PDB entry 7A5R | electron microscopy, 3.70 A resolution | chains B and I of the 6 polymer chains in the assembly

Chain B:
Name: Spike glycoprotein
From: Severe acute respiratory syndrome coronavirus 2
Reference sequence: P0DTC2 (SPIKE_SARS2); residues 1-1208 here = UniProt positions 1-1208
Chain sequence (1286 residues; row label = number of the first residue in the row; numbers below 1 keep their minus sign (Met-30 is residue -30)):
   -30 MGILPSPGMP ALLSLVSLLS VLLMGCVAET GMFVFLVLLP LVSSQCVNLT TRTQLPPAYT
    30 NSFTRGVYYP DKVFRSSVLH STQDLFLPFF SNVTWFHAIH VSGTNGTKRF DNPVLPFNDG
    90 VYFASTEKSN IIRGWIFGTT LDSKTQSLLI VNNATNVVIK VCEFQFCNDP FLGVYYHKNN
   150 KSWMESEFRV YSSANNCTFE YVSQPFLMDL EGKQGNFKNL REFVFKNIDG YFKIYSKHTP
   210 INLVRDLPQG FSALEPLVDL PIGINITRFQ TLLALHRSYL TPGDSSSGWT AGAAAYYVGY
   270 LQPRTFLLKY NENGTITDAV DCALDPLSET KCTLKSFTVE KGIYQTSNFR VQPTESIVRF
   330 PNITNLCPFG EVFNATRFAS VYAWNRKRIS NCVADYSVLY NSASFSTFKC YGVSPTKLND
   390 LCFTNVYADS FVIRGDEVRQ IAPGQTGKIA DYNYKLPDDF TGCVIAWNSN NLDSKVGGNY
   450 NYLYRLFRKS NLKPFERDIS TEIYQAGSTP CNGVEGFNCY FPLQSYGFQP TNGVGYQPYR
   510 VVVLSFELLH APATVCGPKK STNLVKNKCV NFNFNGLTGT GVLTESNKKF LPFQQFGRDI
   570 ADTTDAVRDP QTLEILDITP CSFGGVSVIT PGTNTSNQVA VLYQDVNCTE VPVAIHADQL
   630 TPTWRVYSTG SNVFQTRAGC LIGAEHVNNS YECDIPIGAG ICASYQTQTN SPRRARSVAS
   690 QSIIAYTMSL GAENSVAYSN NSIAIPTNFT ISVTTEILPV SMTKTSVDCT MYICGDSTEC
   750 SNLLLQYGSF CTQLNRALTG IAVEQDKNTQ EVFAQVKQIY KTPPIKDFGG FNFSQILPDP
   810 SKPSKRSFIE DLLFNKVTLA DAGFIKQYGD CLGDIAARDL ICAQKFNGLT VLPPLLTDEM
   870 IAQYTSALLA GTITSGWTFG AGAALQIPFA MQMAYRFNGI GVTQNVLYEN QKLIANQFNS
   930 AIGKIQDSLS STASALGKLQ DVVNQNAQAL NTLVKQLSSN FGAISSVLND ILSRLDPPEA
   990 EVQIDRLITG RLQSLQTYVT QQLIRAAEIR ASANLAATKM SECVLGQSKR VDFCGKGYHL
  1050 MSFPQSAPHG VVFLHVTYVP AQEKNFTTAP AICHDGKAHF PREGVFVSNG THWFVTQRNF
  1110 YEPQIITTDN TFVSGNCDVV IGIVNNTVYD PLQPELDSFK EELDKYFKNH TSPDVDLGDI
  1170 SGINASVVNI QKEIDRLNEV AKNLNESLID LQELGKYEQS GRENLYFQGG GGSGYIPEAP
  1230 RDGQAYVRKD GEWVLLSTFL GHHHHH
Unresolved in the structure: -30 to 32, 58-269, 280-318, 535-538, 546-573, 580-1255
Disulfides: Cys336-Cys361, Cys379-Cys432, Cys391-Cys525, Cys480-Cys488
Covalently attached groups: N-acetylglucosamine (NAG) linked to Asn343
Construct notes: initiating methionine (-30); expression tag (-29 to 0, 1209-1255); engineered mutation Pro986 (Lys in P0DTC2), Pro987 (Val in P0DTC2)
Swiss-Prot annotation at these positions:
  - region: Asn280 to Cys301 (Putative superantigen), Arg403 to Asp405 (Integrin-binding motif), Asn448 to Phe456 (Immunodominant HLA epitope recognized by the CD8+), Pro681 to Ala684 (Putative superantigen), Ser816 to Tyr837 (Fusion peptide 1), Lys835 to Phe855 (Fusion peptide 2), Asp1163 to Glu1202 (Heptad repeat 2)
  - site (Cleavage): Arg685, Ser686, Arg815, Ser816
  - glycosylation: Asn17 (N-linked (GlcNAc...) (complex) asparagine), Asn61 (N-linked (GlcNAc...) (hybrid) asparagine), Asn74 (N-linked (GlcNAc...) (complex) asparagine), Asn122 (N-linked (GlcNAc...) (hybrid) asparagine), Asn149 (N-linked (GlcNAc...) (complex) asparagine), Asn165 (N-linked (GlcNAc...) (complex) asparagine), Asn234 (N-linked (GlcNAc...) (high mannose) asparagine), Asn282 (N-linked (GlcNAc...) (complex) asparagine), Thr323 (O-linked (GalNAc) threonine), Ser325 (O-linked (HexNAc...) serine), Asn331 (N-linked (GlcNAc...) (complex) asparagine), Asn343 (N-linked (GlcNAc...) (complex) asparagine), Asn603 (N-linked (GlcNAc...) (hybrid) asparagine), Asn616 (N-linked (GlcNAc...) (complex) asparagine), Asn657 (N-linked (GlcNAc...) (complex) asparagine), Thr676 (O-linked (GlcNAc...) threonine), Thr678 (O-linked (GlcNAc...) threonine), Asn709 (N-linked (GlcNAc...) (high mannose) asparagine), Asn717 (N-linked (GlcNAc...) (hybrid) asparagine), Asn801 (N-linked (GlcNAc...) (hybrid) asparagine) and 6 more in UniProt
  - natural variant: Leu5 (L5F: In strain: Iota/B.1.526), Ser13 (S13I: In strain: Epsilon/B.1.427/B.1.429), Leu18 (L18F: In strain: Beta/B.1.351, Gamma/P.1 and 1 more), Thr19 (T19I: In strain: Omicron/BQ.1.1, Omicron/XBB.1.5 and 1 more; T19R: In strain: Delta/B.1.617.2, Omicron/BA.2 and 4 more), Thr20 (T20N: In strain: Gamma/P.1), Leu24 to Ala27 (sequence variant, change not given here; In strain: Omicron/BA.2, Omicron/BA.2.12.1 and 6 more), Pro26 (P26S: In strain: Gamma/P.1), Gln52 (Q52H: In strain: Omicron/EG.5.1), Ala67 (A67V: In strain: Eta/B.1.525, Omicron/BA.1), His69 to Val70 (deletion: In strain: Alpha/B.1.1.7, Eta/B.1.525 and 5 more), Gly75 (G75V: In strain: Lambda/C.37), Thr76 (T76I: In strain: Lambda/C.37), 82 further natural variant entries in UniProt
  - mutagenesis: His69 to Val70 (Increased incorporation of cleaved spike into virions), Asn121 (N121Q: Partial loss of biliverdin affinity), Arg190 (R190K: Partial loss of biliverdin affinity), Asn234 (N234Q: Increased resistance to neutralizing antibodies), Asn331 (N331Q: Reduced viral infectivity), Asn343 (N343Q: Reduced viral infectivity), Leu452 (L452R: Increased resistance to neutralizing antibodies. Decreases HLA binding to NF9 epitope. Increased binding affinity to human ACE2), Tyr453 (Y453F: Decreased HLA binding to NF9 epitope. Increased binding affinity to human ACE2), Ala475 (A475V: Increased resistance to neutralizing antibodies), Val483 (V483A: Increased resistance to neutralizing antibodies), Glu484 (E484D: Increased replication in human TMEM106B overexpressing cells), Phe490 (F490L: Increased resistance to neutralizing antibodies and human covalescent sera neutralization), 14 further mutagenesis entries in UniProt
Reported in the primary citation:
  - specificity-determining residues: Ala372, Pro384 (proposed by the authors, not directly observed)

Chain I:
Name: CR3022 Fab Heavy Chain
From: Homo sapiens
Notes: antibody fragment or engineered binder
Chain sequence (256 residues; each row starts with the number of its first residue; numbers below 1 keep their minus sign (Met-18 is residue -18)):
   -18 MDWTWRVFCL LAVAPGAHSQ MQLVQSGTEV KKPGESLKIS CKGSGYGFIT YWIGWVRQMP
    42 GKGLEWMGII YPGDSETRYS PSFQGQVTIS ADKSINTAYL QWSSLKASDT AIYYCAGGSG
   102 ISTPMDVWGQ GTTVTVASTK GPSVFPLAPS SKSTSGGTAA LGCLVKDYFP EPVTVSWNSG
   162 ALTSGVHTFP AVLQSSGLYS LSSVVTVPSS SLGTQTYICN VNHKPSNTKV DKKVEPKSCG
   222 SENLYFQSAG HHHHHH
Unresolved in the structure: -18 to 0, 134-138, 219-237
Disulfides: Cys22-Cys96, Cys144-Cys200

Interface between chain B and chain I:
Residue-residue contacts - 18 pairs, chain B then chain I:
  Leu368(B) with Ile30(I)
  Tyr369(B) with Tyr27(I)
  Asn370(B) with Ile30(I)
  Phe377(B) with Ile30(I); Thr31(I), hydrogen bond (backbone-side chain); Tyr52(I), hydrogen bond (backbone-side chain)
  Lys378(B) with Thr31(I), hydrogen bond (backbone-side chain); Trp33(I); Asp55(I), salt bridge
  Cys379(B) with Gly101(I); Ile102(I)
  Tyr380(B) with Ile102(I)
  Gly381(B) with Ile102(I), hydrogen bond (backbone-backbone)
  Ser383(B) with Thr104(I), hydrogen bond
  Pro384(B) with Ser100(I)
  Thr385(B) with Tyr32(I); Ser100(I)
  Arg408(B) with Asp55(I), salt bridge
Also at the interface, not in a pair above, chain B (16 interface residues in all): Phe374, Thr376, Val382, Lys386
Also at the interface, not in a pair above, chain I (13 interface residues in all): Gly28, Ser103

Overview:
Chain B and chain I form an interface of 16 and 13 residues respectively; the contacts include 5 hydrogen
bonds and 2 salt bridges. Polar contacts include Lys378(B)-Asp55(I), Arg408(B)-Asp55(I) and
Phe377(B)-Thr31(I). Covalently linked N-acetylglucosamine: at Asn343(B). Curated annotation (UniProt) lists 27
mutagenesis sites on chain B. The paper reports specificity determinants Ala372(B) and Pro384(B).
Here chain B is Spike glycoprotein (Severe acute respiratory syndrome coronavirus 2) and chain I is CR3022 Fab
Heavy Chain (Homo sapiens). Entry 7A5R (Complex of SARS-CoV-2 spike and CR3022 Fab (Non-Uniform Refinement))
was determined by electron microscopy (same publication as 7A5S).
